3K4P - chain A; structure by X-ray diffraction, 2.40 A resolution.

[Chain A]
Protein: 3-phytase A
Source organism: Aspergillus niger
Notes: EC 3.1.3.8
UniProt: P34752 (PHYA_ASPNG); residues 1-444 here correspond to UniProt positions 24-467 (UniProt number = residue number + 23)
Amino-acid sequence (444 residues; each row starts with the number of its first residue):
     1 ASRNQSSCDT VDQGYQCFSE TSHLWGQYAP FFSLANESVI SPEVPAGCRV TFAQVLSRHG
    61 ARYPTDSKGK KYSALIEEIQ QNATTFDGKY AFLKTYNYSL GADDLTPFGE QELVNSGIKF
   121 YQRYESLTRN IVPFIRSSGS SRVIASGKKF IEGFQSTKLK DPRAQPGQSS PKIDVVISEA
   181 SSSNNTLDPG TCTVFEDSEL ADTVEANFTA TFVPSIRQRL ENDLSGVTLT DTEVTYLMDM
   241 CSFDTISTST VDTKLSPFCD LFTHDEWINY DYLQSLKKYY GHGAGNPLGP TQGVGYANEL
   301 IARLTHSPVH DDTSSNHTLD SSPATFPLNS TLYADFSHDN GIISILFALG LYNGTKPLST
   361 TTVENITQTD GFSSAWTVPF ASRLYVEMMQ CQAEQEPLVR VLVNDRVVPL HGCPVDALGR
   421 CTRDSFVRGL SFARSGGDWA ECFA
Disordered / not traced: 1-6
Disulfides: Cys-8/Cys-17, Cys-48/Cys-391, Cys-192/Cys-442, Cys-241/Cys-259, Cys-413/Cys-421
Covalently attached groups: N-acetylglucosamine (NAG) linked to Asn-82, Asn-316, Asn-353

[Overview]
N-acetylglucosamine is covalently linked to Asn-82, Asn-316 and Asn-353.
Chain A is 3-phytase A (Aspergillus niger); the structure, Aspergillus niger Phytase, was determined by X-ray
diffraction, deposited together with 3K4Q.
